Entry 6C3B (X-ray diffraction, 1.51 A resolution); this record covers chains A and B.

# Chain A (and B)
Molecule: Uncharacterized protein
From: Streptomyces cattleya (strain ATCC 35852 / DSM 46488 / JCM 4925 / NBRC 14057 / NRRL 8057)
Notes: chain B of this document is another copy of the same molecule, construct and numbering; everything in this record applies to it too
Amino-acid sequence (413 residues; numbered -19 to 393; the number before each row is that of its first residue; numbers below 1 keep their minus sign (Met-19 is residue -19)):
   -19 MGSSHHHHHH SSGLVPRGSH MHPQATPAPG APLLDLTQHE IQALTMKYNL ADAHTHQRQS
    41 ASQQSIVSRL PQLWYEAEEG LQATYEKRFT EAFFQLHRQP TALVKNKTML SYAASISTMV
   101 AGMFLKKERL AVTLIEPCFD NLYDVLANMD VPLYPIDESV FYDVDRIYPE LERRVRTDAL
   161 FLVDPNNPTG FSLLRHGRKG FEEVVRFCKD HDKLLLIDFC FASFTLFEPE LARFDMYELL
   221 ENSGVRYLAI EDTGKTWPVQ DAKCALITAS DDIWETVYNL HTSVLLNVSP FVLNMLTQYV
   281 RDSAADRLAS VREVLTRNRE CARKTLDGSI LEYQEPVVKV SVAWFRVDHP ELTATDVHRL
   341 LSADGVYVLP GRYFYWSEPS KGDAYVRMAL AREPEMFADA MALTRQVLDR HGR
Not modelled in the structure: -19 to 26, 391-393
Modified positions: Lys235 ((2S)-2-amino-6-[[3-hydroxy-2-methyl-5-(phosphonooxymethyl)pyridin-4-yl]methylideneamino]hexanoic acid; LLP)

# How chain A and chain B interact
Residue-residue contacts (82):
  His34(A) - Asn267(B)  hydrogen bond
  Arg38(A) - Glu59(B)  salt bridge
  Gln39(A) - Trp54(B)
  Gln39(A) - Glu58(B)  hydrogen bond
  Gln44(A) - Tyr55(B)  hydrogen bond
  Val47(A) - Pro51(B)
  Val47(A) - Trp54(B)
  Val47(A) - Tyr55(B)
  Leu50(A) - Leu50(B)  hydrophobic
  Leu50(A) - Trp54(B)  hydrophobic
  Pro51(A) - Val47(B)
  Pro51(A) - Pro51(B)
  Trp54(A) - Gln39(B)
  Trp54(A) - Val47(B)
  Trp54(A) - Leu50(B)  hydrophobic
  Trp54(A) - Pro238(B)
  Trp54(A) - Val239(B)  hydrophobic
  Trp54(A) - Gln240(B)  hydrogen bond (backbone-side chain)
  Trp54(A) - Met275(B)  hydrophobic
  Trp54(A) - Tyr279(B)
  Tyr55(A) - Gln44(B)
  Tyr55(A) - Val47(B)
  Ala57(A) - Gln240(B)
  Glu58(A) - Arg38(B)
  Glu58(A) - Gln39(B)  hydrogen bond
  Glu58(A) - Gln240(B)  hydrogen bond (backbone-side chain)
  Glu59(A) - Arg38(B)
  Tyr92(A) - Tyr92(B)  hydrophobic
  Tyr92(A) - Ala93(B)
  Tyr92(A) - Lys243(B)
  Ala93(A) - Tyr92(B)
  Ser95(A) - Val264(B)  hydrogen bond (side chain-backbone)
  Ile96(A) - Ile96(B)  hydrophobic
  Ile96(A) - Val264(B)  hydrophobic
  Met99(A) - Met99(B)  hydrophobic
  Met99(A) - Val264(B)  hydrophobic
  Met103(A) - Asn128(B)
  Met103(A) - Met129(B)  hydrophobic
  Lys107(A) - Ala127(B)  hydrogen bond (side chain-backbone)
  Lys107(A) - Asn128(B)
  Lys107(A) - Asp130(B)  salt bridge
  Asn121(A) - Thr262(B)
  Asp124(A) - Ser263(B)
  Val125(A) - Ser263(B)
  Ala127(A) - Lys107(B)  hydrogen bond (backbone-side chain)
  Asn128(A) - Met103(B)
  Asn128(A) - Lys107(B)
  Asn128(A) - Leu260(B)
  Asn128(A) - Ser263(B)  hydrogen bond
  Met129(A) - Met103(B)  hydrophobic
  Asp130(A) - Lys107(B)  salt bridge
  Pro238(A) - Trp54(B)
  Val239(A) - Trp54(B)
  Gln240(A) - Trp54(B)  hydrogen bond (side chain-backbone)
  Gln240(A) - Ala57(B)
  Gln240(A) - Glu58(B)  hydrogen bond (side chain-backbone)
  Gln240(A) - Ser269(B)  hydrogen bond (backbone-side chain)
  Gln240(A) - Pro270(B)
  Gln240(A) - Phe271(B)
  Asp241(A) - Asn267(B)  hydrogen bond
  Asp241(A) - Ser269(B)
  Ala242(A) - Ser269(B)
  Lys243(A) - Tyr92(B)
  Asn259(A) - Asn128(B)
  Leu260(A) - Asn128(B)
  Ser263(A) - Asp124(B)
  Ser263(A) - Val125(B)
  Ser263(A) - Asn128(B)  hydrogen bond
  Val264(A) - Ser95(B)  hydrogen bond (backbone-side chain)
  Val264(A) - Ile96(B)  hydrophobic
  Val264(A) - Met99(B)  hydrophobic
  Leu266(A) - Asp32(B)
  Leu266(A) - His34(B)
  Asn267(A) - His34(B)  hydrogen bond
  Asn267(A) - Asp241(B)  hydrogen bond
  Ser269(A) - Gln240(B)  hydrogen bond (side chain-backbone)
  Ser269(A) - Asp241(B)
  Ser269(A) - Ala242(B)
  Pro270(A) - Gln240(B)
  Phe271(A) - Gln240(B)
  Met275(A) - Trp54(B)  hydrophobic
  Tyr279(A) - Trp54(B)
Also at the interface, not in a pair above, chain A (48 interface residues in all): Gln37, Ser48, Lys235, Thr262, Val272
Also at the interface, not in a pair above, chain B (50 interface residues in all): Gln37, Ser48, Lys106, Asn121, Lys235, Asn259, Leu266, Val272

# In short
48 residues of chain A face 50 of chain B across their interface, with 19 hydrogen bonds and 3 salt bridges.
Polar pairs include Arg38(A)-Glu59(B), Lys107(A)-Asp130(B) and His34(A)-Asn267(B).
Both chains are Uncharacterized protein (Streptomyces cattleya (strain ATCC 35852 / DSM 46488 / JCM 4925 /
NBRC 14057 / NRRL 8057)). Entry 6C3B (O2-, PLP-Dependent L-Arginine Hydroxylase RohP Holoenzyme) was
determined by X-ray diffraction together with 6C3C and 6C3D from the same study.
